7WB5 - chains H and R of the 3 polymer chains in the assembly; structure by electron microscopy, 3.70 A resolution.

Chain H:
Name: hu33 heavy chain
Source organism: Homo sapiens
Amino-acid sequence (118 residues; each row starts with the number of its first residue):
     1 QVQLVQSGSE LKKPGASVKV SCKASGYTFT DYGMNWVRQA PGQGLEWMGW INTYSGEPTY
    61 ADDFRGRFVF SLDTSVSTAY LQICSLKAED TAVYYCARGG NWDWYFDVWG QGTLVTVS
Cystine bridges: Cys22-Cys96

Chain R:
Name: Surface glycoprotein
Source organism: Severe acute respiratory syndrome coronavirus 2
UniProtKB: A0A7U3CI26 (A0A7U3CI26_SARS2); residues 334-516 here correspond to UniProt positions 11-193 (UniProt number = residue number - 323)
Amino-acid sequence (183 residues; numbered 334 to 516; the number before each row is that of its first residue):
   334 NLCPFGEVFN ATRFASVYAW NRKRISNCVA DYSVLYNSAS FSTFKCYGVS PTKLNDLCFT
   394 NVYADSFVIR GDEVRQIAPG QTGNIADYNY KLPDDFTGCV IAWNSNNLDS KVGGNYNYLY
   454 RLFRKSNLKP FERDISTEIY QAGSTPCNGV KGFNCYFPLQ SYGFQPTYGV GYQPYRVVVL
   514 SFE
Cystine bridges: Cys336-Cys361, Cys379-Cys432, Cys480-Cys488
Covalently attached groups: N-acetylglucosamine (NAG) linked to Asn343

How chain H and chain R interact:
Residue-residue contacts - 19 pairs, chain H then chain R:
  Thr30(H) - Val445(R)
  Asp31(H) - Lys444(R)  salt bridge
  Trp50(H) - Asn440(R)
  Trp50(H) - Leu441(R)
  Asn52(H) - Asn440(R)
  Tyr54(H) - Val445(R)  hydrophobic
  Tyr54(H) - Pro499(R)  hydrophobic
  Tyr54(H) - Thr500(R)
  Glu57(H) - Asn440(R)  hydrogen bond
  Asn101(H) - Asn440(R)  hydrogen bond (side chain-backbone)
  Asn101(H) - Leu441(R)
  Asn101(H) - Ser443(R)
  Trp102(H) - Arg346(R)  hydrogen bond (backbone-side chain)
  Trp102(H) - Asn448(R)
  Trp102(H) - Asn450(R)
  Trp102(H) - Tyr451(R)
  Asp103(H) - Arg346(R)
  Trp104(H) - Thr345(R)
  Trp104(H) - Leu441(R)
Interface features reported in the paper:
  - pairs named by the authors: Glu57(H)-Asn440(R) (hydrogen bond)
  - epitope / paratope residues, chain H: Glu57(H)
  - epitope / paratope residues, chain R: Asn440(R), Leu441(R), Ser443(R), Lys444(R), Val445(R), Tyr451(R), Pro499(R)

In short:
The interface between chain H and chain R involves 10 residues on one side and 12 on the other; the contacts
include 3 hydrogen bonds and 1 salt bridge. Among the polar pairs are Asp31(H)-Lys444(R), Glu57(H)-Asn440(R)
and Asn101(H)-Asn440(R). The authors report a hydrogen bond between Glu57(H) and Asn440(R). From the paper:
epitope/paratope residues Glu57(H) and Asn440(R) among others.
Here chain H is hu33 heavy chain (Homo sapiens) and chain R is Surface glycoprotein (Severe acute respiratory
syndrome coronavirus 2). Entry 7WB5 (local structure of hu33 and spike) was determined by electron microscopy,
deposited together with 7WBH.
